Entry 4ZLE (X-ray diffraction, 2.10 A resolution); this record covers chain A.

Chain A:
Name: Putative b-glycan phosphorylase
From: Saccharophagus degradans 2-40
Notes: EC 2.4.1.321
Reference sequence: Q21MB1 (Q21MB1_SACD2); residues 1-788 here = UniProt positions 1-788
Amino-acid sequence (796 residues; each row starts with the number of its first residue):
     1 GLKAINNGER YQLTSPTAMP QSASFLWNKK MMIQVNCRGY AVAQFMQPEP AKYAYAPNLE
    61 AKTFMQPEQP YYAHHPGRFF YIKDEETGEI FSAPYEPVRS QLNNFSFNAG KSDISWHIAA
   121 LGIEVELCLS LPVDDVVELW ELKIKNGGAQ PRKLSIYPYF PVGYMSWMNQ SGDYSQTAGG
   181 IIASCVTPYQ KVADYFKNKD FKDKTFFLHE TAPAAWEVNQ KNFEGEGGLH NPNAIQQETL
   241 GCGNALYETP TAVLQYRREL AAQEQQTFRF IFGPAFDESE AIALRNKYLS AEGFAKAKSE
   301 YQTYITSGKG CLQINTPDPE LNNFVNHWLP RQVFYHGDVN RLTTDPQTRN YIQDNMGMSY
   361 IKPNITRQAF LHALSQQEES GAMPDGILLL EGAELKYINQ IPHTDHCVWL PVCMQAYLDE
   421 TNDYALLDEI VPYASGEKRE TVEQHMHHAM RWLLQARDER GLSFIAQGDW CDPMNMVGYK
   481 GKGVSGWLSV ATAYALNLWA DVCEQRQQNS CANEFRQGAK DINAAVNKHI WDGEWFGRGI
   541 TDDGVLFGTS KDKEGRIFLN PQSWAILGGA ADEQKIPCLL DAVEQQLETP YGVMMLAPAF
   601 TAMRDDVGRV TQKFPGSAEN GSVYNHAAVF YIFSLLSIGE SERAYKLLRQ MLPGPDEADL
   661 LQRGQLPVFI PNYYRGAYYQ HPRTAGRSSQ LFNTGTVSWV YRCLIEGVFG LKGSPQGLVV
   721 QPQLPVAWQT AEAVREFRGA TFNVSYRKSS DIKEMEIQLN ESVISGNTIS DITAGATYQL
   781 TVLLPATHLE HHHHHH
Unresolved in the structure: 1, 786-796
Construct notes: engineered mutation G1 (Met in Q21MB1); expression tag (789-796)
From the paper describing this entry:
  - binding site for sulfate ion: Q190, R341, R609, K613, Y624, H626, T694, G695
  - self-association interface (contacts with another copy of this molecule): V186 to D203
  - mutagenesis - Q190A: decreased catalytic activity on GlcUA
  - mutagenesis - Q190A: decreased catalytic activity (phosphorolysis reaction)
  - catalytic residues: D472 (proposed by the authors, not directly observed)
  - specificity-determining residues: Q347, R609, K613 (by similarity / conservation)

In short:
From the paper: the catalytic residue D472; Q190A reduces catalytic activity on GlcUA.
Chain A is Putative b-glycan phosphorylase (Saccharophagus degradans 2-40); the structure, Cellobionic acid
phosphorylase - ligand free structure, was determined by X-ray diffraction (same publication as 4ZLF, 4ZLG and
4ZLI).
